Entry 9C4N (electron microscopy, 2.90 A resolution); this record covers chain Y.

[Chain Y]
Name: Inter-alpha-trypsin inhibitor heavy chain H4
Organism: Homo sapiens
UniProt: Q14624 (ITIH4_HUMAN); residues 1-930 here = UniProt positions 1-930
Sequence (930 residues; numbered 1 to 930; the number before each row is that of its first residue):
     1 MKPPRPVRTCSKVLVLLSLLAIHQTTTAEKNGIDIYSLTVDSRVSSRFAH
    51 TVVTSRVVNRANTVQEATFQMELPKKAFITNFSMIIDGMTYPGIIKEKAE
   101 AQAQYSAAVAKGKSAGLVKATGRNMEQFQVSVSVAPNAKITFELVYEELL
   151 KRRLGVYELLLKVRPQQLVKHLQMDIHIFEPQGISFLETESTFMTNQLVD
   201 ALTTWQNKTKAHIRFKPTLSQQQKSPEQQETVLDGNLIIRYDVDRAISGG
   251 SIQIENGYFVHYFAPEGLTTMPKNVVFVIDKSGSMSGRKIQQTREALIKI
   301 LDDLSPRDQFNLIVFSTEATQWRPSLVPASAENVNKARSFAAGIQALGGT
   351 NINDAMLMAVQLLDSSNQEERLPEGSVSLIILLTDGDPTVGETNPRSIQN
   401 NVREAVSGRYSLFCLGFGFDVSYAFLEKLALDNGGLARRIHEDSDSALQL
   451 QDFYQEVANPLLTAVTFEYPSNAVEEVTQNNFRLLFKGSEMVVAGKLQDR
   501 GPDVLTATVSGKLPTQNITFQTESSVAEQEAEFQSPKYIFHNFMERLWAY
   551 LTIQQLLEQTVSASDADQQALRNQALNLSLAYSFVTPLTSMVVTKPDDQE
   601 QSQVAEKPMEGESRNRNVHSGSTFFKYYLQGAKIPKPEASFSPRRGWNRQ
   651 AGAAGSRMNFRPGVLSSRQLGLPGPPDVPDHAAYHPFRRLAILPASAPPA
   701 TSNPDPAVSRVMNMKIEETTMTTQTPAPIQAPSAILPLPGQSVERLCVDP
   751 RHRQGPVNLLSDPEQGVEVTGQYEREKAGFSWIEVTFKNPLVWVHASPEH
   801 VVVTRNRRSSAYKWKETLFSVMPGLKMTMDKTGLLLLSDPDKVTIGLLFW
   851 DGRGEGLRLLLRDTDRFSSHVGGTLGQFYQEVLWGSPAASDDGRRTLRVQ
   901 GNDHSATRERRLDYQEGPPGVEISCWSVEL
Disordered / not traced: 1-660, 670-930
UniProt features mapped onto this chain:
  - region: M658 to R688 (Proline-rich (PRR) potential bioactive peptide), T719 to T725 (O-glycosylated at three sites)
  - site: R688, R689 (Cleavage)
  - glycosylation: N81 (N-linked (GlcNAc...) asparagine), N207 (N-linked (GlcNAc...) asparagine), N274 (N-linked (GlcNAc...) asparagine), N517 (N-linked (GlcNAc...) asparagine), N577 (N-linked (GlcNAc...) asparagine), T719 (O-linked (GalNAc...) threonine), T720 (O-linked (GalNAc...) threonine), T722 (O-linked (GalNAc...) threonine)

[Overview]
Chain Y is Inter-alpha-trypsin inhibitor heavy chain H4 (Homo sapiens); the structure, Infectious B19V capsid,
was determined by electron microscopy (same publication as 9C27, 9C2T, 9C4F and 9D7K).
